8ABL - chains N and O of the 20 polymer chains in the assembly; structure by electron microscopy, 2.10 A resolution.

== Chain N ==
Molecule: Cytochrome b
From: Yarrowia lipolytica
UniProtKB: Q9B6D0 (CYB_YARLI); numbering as in UniProt (aligned over 1-385)
Amino-acid sequence (385 residues; numbered 1 to 385; the number before each row is that of its first residue):
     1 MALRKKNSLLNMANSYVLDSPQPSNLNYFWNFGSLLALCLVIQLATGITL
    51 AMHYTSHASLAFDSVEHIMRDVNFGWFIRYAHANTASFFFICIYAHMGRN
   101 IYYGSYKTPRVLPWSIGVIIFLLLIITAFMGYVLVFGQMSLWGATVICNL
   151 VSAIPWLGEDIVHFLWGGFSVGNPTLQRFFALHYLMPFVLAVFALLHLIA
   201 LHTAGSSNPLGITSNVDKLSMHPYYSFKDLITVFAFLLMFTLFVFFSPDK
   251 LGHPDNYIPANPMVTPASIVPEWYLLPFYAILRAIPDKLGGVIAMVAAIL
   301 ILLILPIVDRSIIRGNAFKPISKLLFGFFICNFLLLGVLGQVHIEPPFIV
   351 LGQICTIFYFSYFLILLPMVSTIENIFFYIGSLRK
Not modelled in the structure: 384-385
Metal / ion sites: heme Fe site 1: His82, His183; heme Fe site 2: His96, His197
Ligand contacts:
  - AWB ([(2R,3S,6S,7R,8R)-3-[(3-formamido-2-oxidanyl-phenyl)carbonylamino]-8-hexyl-2,6-dimethyl-4,9-bis(oxidanylidene)-1,5-dioxonan-7-yl] 3-methylbutanoate): Ala13, Tyr16, Val17, Gln22, Leu26, Trp30, Asn31, Gly33, Ser34, Ala37, Leu40, Ala191, Ala194, Leu195, Leu198, Ser206, Met221, Tyr225, Lys228, Asp229
  - heme (HEM), molecule 1: Trp30, Phe32, Gly33, Ser34, Leu36, Ala37, Phe89, Ile93, His96, Met97, Arg99, Asn100, Ser105, Arg110, Pro113, Trp114, Gly117, Val118, Ile120, Phe121, Ala194, His197, Leu198, Leu201, Ser206, Ser207
  - heme (HEM), molecule 2: Leu40, Gln43, Leu44, Gly47, Ile48, Leu50, Ala51, Tyr54, Val65, Arg79, His82, Ala83, Ala86, Phe89, Leu124, Thr127, Ala128, Gly131, Tyr132, Leu134, Val135, Phe180, His183, Tyr184, Pro187, Leu190, Tyr274
  - 1,2-diacyl-sn-glycero-3-phosphocholine (PC1): Asn27, Phe29, Tyr94, Ala95, Gly98, Arg99, Tyr102, Tyr103, Pro209, Ala317, Lys323, Phe326, Gly327, Ile330, Cys331, Phe333
  - phosphatidylethanolamine (PTY), molecule 1: Ser34, Ala37, Leu38, Val41, His222, Pro223, Ser226, Phe227, Asp229, Leu230, Val233, Phe234
  - phosphatidylethanolamine (PTY), molecule 2: Ile42, Phe77, Phe234, Leu237, Phe240, Phe245
Swiss-Prot annotation at these positions:
  - binding site (heme b): His82, His96, His183, His197
  - binding site (a ubiquinone): His202

== Chain O ==
Molecule: YALI0A17468p
From: Yarrowia lipolytica
UniProtKB: Q6CGP7 (Q6CGP7_YARLI); residues 1-330 here = UniProt positions 1-330
Amino-acid sequence (330 residues; row label = number of the first residue in the row):
     1 MRRRRIGVWPENRRVSRLWVSLSPRSCVTCPVPTNQNPPINNHHTPILTQ
    51 MFKAIPLRQALLGISSAVCAGATTTYYYTTKAEAMTAAEHGLHPAEYPWP
   101 QNGMLSTFDHASLRRGYQVYKEVCAACHSLDRIAWRNLVGVTHTTDEAKA
   151 FAEELEYDDEPDDEGNPRKRPGKLADYIPGPYPNEQAARAANQGALPPDL
   201 SLIAKARHGGADYIFALLTGYPDEPPAGVVLAPGMNYNPYFPGGGIGMAR
   251 TLFDGVVEYEDGTPATTSQMAKDVAAFLTWAAEPEHDERKKLGLKAIIVI
   301 SAMLGLSVYIKKFKWSPIKNRKFIYNPPKN
Not modelled in the structure: 1-84, 329-330
Metal / ion sites: heme c Fe: His128, Met248
Ligand contacts:
  - heme c (HEC): Val119, Val123, Cys124, Cys127, His128, Asn192, Ala195, Leu196, Pro197, Pro198, Leu200, Ile203, Arg207, Tyr213, Ile214, Leu217, Leu218, Phe241, Ile246, Gly247, Met248, Thr251, Leu252, Val274, Leu278
  - phosphatidylethanolamine (PTY): Leu292, Lys295, Ala296, Val299, Ile300

== How chain N and chain O interact ==
Contacting residue pairs (71):
  Ser24(N) - Trp315(O)
  Ser24(N) - Arg321(O)
  Tyr28(N) - Lys311(O)
  Phe62(N) - Arg132(O)
  Phe62(N) - Leu202(O)  hydrophobic
  Asp63(N) - Arg132(O)  salt bridge
  Glu66(N) - Arg132(O)
  Glu66(N) - Leu202(O)
  Arg70(N) - Arg132(O)
  Arg70(N) - Ile133(O)
  Arg70(N) - Ser201(O)  hydrogen bond (side chain-backbone)
  Arg70(N) - Leu202(O)
  Arg70(N) - Ala281(O)  hydrogen bond (side chain-backbone)
  Arg70(N) - Ala282(O)
  Arg70(N) - Pro284(O)
  Asp71(N) - Arg136(O)  salt bridge
  Phe74(N) - Leu292(O)  hydrophobic
  Trp76(N) - Glu285(O)
  Trp76(N) - Arg289(O)
  Trp76(N) - Leu292(O)  hydrophobic
  Tyr80(N) - Lys205(O)  hydrogen bond
  Tyr80(N) - Glu285(O)
  Asp217(N) - Arg321(O)  salt bridge
  Leu219(N) - Trp315(O)  hydrophobic
  Leu219(N) - Ile318(O)  hydrophobic
  Tyr224(N) - Lys314(O)
  Tyr224(N) - Trp315(O)  hydrogen bond (backbone-side chain)
  Tyr224(N) - Ile318(O)  hydrophobic
  Tyr225(N) - Trp315(O)
  Phe227(N) - Ile310(O)  hydrophobic
  Phe227(N) - Lys314(O)
  Lys228(N) - Lys311(O)
  Ile231(N) - Leu304(O)
  Ile231(N) - Ser307(O)
  Ile231(N) - Lys311(O)
  Phe234(N) - Ile300(O)
  Phe234(N) - Met303(O)  hydrophobic
  Phe234(N) - Leu304(O)  hydrophobic
  Phe234(N) - Ser307(O)
  Leu237(N) - Ile300(O)
  Leu238(N) - Ile297(O)  hydrophobic
  Leu238(N) - Ile300(O)
  Leu238(N) - Ser301(O)
  Thr241(N) - Gly293(O)
  Thr241(N) - Ala296(O)
  Thr241(N) - Ile297(O)
  Thr241(N) - Ile300(O)
  Leu242(N) - Met104(O)  hydrophobic
  Leu242(N) - Ile297(O)  hydrophobic
  Phe245(N) - Arg289(O)  hydrogen bond (backbone-side chain)
  Phe245(N) - Leu292(O)  hydrophobic
  Phe245(N) - Gly293(O)
  Phe246(N) - Met104(O)
  Phe246(N) - Lys290(O)
  Phe246(N) - Gly293(O)
  Phe246(N) - Leu294(O)
  Phe246(N) - Ile297(O)  hydrophobic
  Pro248(N) - Arg289(O)
  Asp249(N) - Lys205(O)  salt bridge
  Pro254(N) - Lys205(O)
  Pro254(N) - Ala206(O)
  Pro254(N) - Arg207(O)
  Pro254(N) - His208(O)
  Tyr257(N) - Leu202(O)
  Tyr257(N) - Lys205(O)  hydrogen bond
  Tyr257(N) - Ala206(O)  hydrophobic
  Ile258(N) - Ala206(O)  hydrophobic
  Ile258(N) - Arg207(O)
  His343(N) - Met85(O)  hydrogen bond
  His343(N) - His90(O)
  Glu345(N) - Met85(O)  hydrogen bond (side chain-backbone)
Also at the interface, not in a pair above, chain N (37 interface residues in all): Met69, Leu230, Ala235, Val244, His253, Pro259
Also at the interface, not in a pair above, chain O (37 interface residues in all): Tyr177, Glu283, Val308

== In short ==
Chain N and chain O each contribute 37 residues to their interface; the contacts include 8 hydrogen bonds and
4 salt bridges. Polar pairs include Asp63(N)-Arg132(O), Asp71(N)-Arg136(O) and Asp217(N)-Arg321(O). One
phosphatidylethanolamine molecule is bound between chain N and chain O.
Here chain N is Cytochrome b and chain O is YALI0A17468p, both from Yarrowia lipolytica. Entry 8ABL (Complex
III2 from Yarrowia lipolytica, with decylubiquinol and antimycin A, consensus refinement) was determined by
electron microscopy (same publication as 8AB6, 8AB7, 8AB8, 8AB9, 8ABA, 8ABB and 11 further entries).
